PDB entry 5XCQ | X-ray diffraction, 1.31 A resolution | chains A and B of the 3 polymer chains in the assembly

== Chain A ==
Molecule: VH-SARAH(Y35C)chimera
From: Mus musculus
Amino-acid sequence (169 residues; each row starts with the number of its first residue; note: 1 number in that range is skipped by the numbering (no residue carries it; nothing is unmodelled there); a row labelled like 82A-82C holds insertion residues (82A, then the next letters in order); numbers below 1 keep their minus sign (Gly-1 is residue -1)):
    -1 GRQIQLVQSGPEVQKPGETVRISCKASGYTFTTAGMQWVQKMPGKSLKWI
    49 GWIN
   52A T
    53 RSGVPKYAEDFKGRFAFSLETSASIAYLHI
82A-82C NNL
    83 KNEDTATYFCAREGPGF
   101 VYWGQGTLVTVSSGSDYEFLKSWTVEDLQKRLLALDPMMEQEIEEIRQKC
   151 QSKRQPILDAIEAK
Disordered / not traced: -1 to 0, 164
Disulfides: Cys22-Cys92

== Chain B ==
Molecule: VL-SARAH(M24C) chimera
From: Mus musculus
Amino-acid sequence (164 residues; each row starts with the number of its first residue; note: 1 number in that range is skipped by the numbering (no residue carries it; nothing is unmodelled there); a row labelled like 30A-30C holds insertion residues (30A, then the next letters in order); numbers below 1 keep their minus sign (Gly-2 is residue -2)):
    -2 GRTQTVVTQESA
    11 LTTSPGETVTLTCRSSTGAV
30A-30C TTS
    31 NYANWVQEKPDHLFTGLIVGTNNRVPGVPPRFSGSLIEDKAALTITGAQT
    81 EDEAIYFCALWYSNHWVFGGGTKLTVLGGSDYEFLKSWTVEDLQKRLLAL
   131 DPMCEQEIEEIRQKYQSKRQPILDAIEAK
Disordered / not traced: -2 to 0, 159
Disulfides: Cys23-Cys88

== Chain A / chain B interface ==
Residue-residue contacts (105):
  Pro9(A) - Glu139(B)
  Pro9(A) - Gln143(B)  hydrogen bond (backbone-side chain)
  Glu10(A) - Gln143(B)  hydrogen bond (backbone-side chain)
  Val11(A) - Gln143(B)
  Val11(A) - Gln146(B)
  Val11(A) - Ser147(B)
  Val11(A) - Gln150(B)
  Gln12(A) - Gln150(B)
  Lys13(A) - Gln150(B)
  Lys13(A) - Asp154(B)  salt bridge
  Gln35(A) - Trp96(B)
  Lys39(A) - Glu38(B)
  Lys39(A) - Phe87(B)
  Ser44(A) - Phe87(B)
  Ser44(A) - Gly99(B)  hydrogen bond (side chain-backbone)
  Ser44(A) - Gly100(B)
  Leu45(A) - Phe44(B)  hydrophobic
  Leu45(A) - Phe87(B)  hydrophobic
  Leu45(A) - Phe98(B)
  Trp47(A) - Asn94(B)
  Trp47(A) - His95(B)
  Trp47(A) - Trp96(B)
  Trp50(A) - Trp91(B)  hydrophobic
  Lys58(A) - Asn94(B)
  Thr89(A) - His42(B)
  Phe91(A) - His42(B)
  Phe91(A) - Phe44(B)  hydrophobic
  Gly96(A) - Val49(B)
  Pro97(A) - Asn34(B)  hydrogen bond (backbone-side chain)
  Pro97(A) - Val49(B)
  Pro97(A) - Gly50(B)
  Pro97(A) - Trp96(B)
  Gly98(A) - Asn34(B)
  Gly98(A) - Trp96(B)
  Phe99(A) - Asn34(B)  hydrogen bond (backbone-side chain)
  Phe99(A) - Val36(B)
  Phe99(A) - Gly46(B)
  Phe99(A) - Trp96(B)  hydrophobic
  Phe99(A) - Phe98(B)  hydrophobic
  Val101(A) - Gly46(B)
  Val101(A) - Val49(B)  hydrophobic
  Val101(A) - Val55(B)  hydrophobic
  Tyr102(A) - Pro56(B)
  Trp103(A) - Val36(B)
  Trp103(A) - Phe44(B)
  Trp103(A) - Gly46(B)
  Gln105(A) - His42(B)  hydrogen bond (backbone-side chain)
  Gln105(A) - Gln136(B)
  Gly106(A) - His42(B)
  Leu108(A) - Glu140(B)
  Thr110(A) - Ser147(B)
  Ser112(A) - Ser147(B)
  Ser112(A) - Gln150(B)  hydrogen bond
  Ser113(A) - Pro151(B)
  Asp116(A) - Pro151(B)
  Tyr117(A) - Pro151(B)
  Tyr117(A) - Asp154(B)
  Tyr117(A) - Ala155(B)
  Tyr117(A) - Ala158(B)
  Leu120(A) - Ile152(B)  hydrophobic
  Leu120(A) - Ala155(B)
  Lys121(A) - Ala155(B)
  Leu128(A) - Ile152(B)
  Leu128(A) - Ala155(B)  hydrophobic
  Leu128(A) - Ile156(B)  hydrophobic
  Arg131(A) - Ile152(B)
  Leu132(A) - Arg149(B)
  Leu132(A) - Ile152(B)  hydrophobic
  Leu132(A) - Leu153(B)  hydrophobic
  Leu135(A) - Tyr145(B)
  Leu135(A) - Lys148(B)
  Leu135(A) - Arg149(B)
  Leu135(A) - Ile152(B)  hydrophobic
  Met138(A) - Tyr145(B)
  Met139(A) - Ile141(B)  hydrophobic
  Met139(A) - Arg142(B)
  Met139(A) - Tyr145(B)  hydrophobic
  Glu142(A) - Ile141(B)
  Glu142(A) - Lys144(B)  salt bridge
  Glu142(A) - Tyr145(B)  hydrogen bond
  Ile143(A) - Ile138(B)  hydrophobic
  Ile143(A) - Ile141(B)  hydrophobic
  Ile143(A) - Arg142(B)
  Ile146(A) - Cys134(B)  hydrophobic
  Ile146(A) - Glu137(B)
  Ile146(A) - Ile138(B)  hydrophobic
  Ile146(A) - Ile141(B)  hydrophobic
  Arg147(A) - Ile138(B)
  Cys150(A) - Leu130(B)
  Cys150(A) - Cys134(B)  disulfide
  Lys153(A) - Leu130(B)
  Lys153(A) - Met133(B)
  Arg154(A) - Leu127(B)
  Arg154(A) - Leu130(B)
  Pro156(A) - Tyr112(B)  hydrophobic
  Pro156(A) - Leu115(B)
  Ile157(A) - Leu115(B)  hydrophobic
  Ile157(A) - Leu123(B)
  Ile157(A) - Arg126(B)
  Ile157(A) - Leu127(B)  hydrophobic
  Leu158(A) - Leu127(B)  hydrophobic
  Ala160(A) - Leu115(B)
  Ala160(A) - Lys116(B)
  Ala160(A) - Leu123(B)  hydrophobic
  Ile161(A) - Leu123(B)  hydrophobic
Interface residues without a listed pair, chain A (56 interface residues in all): Val37, Lys46, Val111, Val125, Ser152, Asp159, Ala163
Interface residues without a listed pair, chain B (54 interface residues in all): Tyr32, Thr45, Ala89, Gln124, Glu135
Inter-chain disulfides: Cys150(A)-Cys134(B)

== Summary ==
56 residues of chain A and 54 residues of chain B are in contact, with 1 disulfide bond, 8 hydrogen bonds and
2 salt bridges. Among the polar pairs are Lys13(A)-Asp154(B), Glu142(A)-Lys144(B) and Pro9(A)-Gln143(B).
Chain A is VH-SARAH(Y35C)chimera and chain B is VL-SARAH(M24C) chimera, both from Mus musculus; the structure,
Crystal structure of P20.1 Fv-clasp fragment with its antigen peptide, was determined by X-ray diffraction,
deposited together with 5XCR, 5XCT, 5XCV and 5XCX.
